PDB entry 1WGI | X-ray diffraction, 2.20 A resolution | chains A and B

== Chain A (and B) ==
Molecule: Inorganic pyrophosphatase
Source organism: Saccharomyces cerevisiae
Notes: EC 3.6.1.1; chain B of this document is another copy of the same molecule, construct and numbering; everything in this record applies to it too
UniProt: P00817 (IPYR_YEAST); residue numbers follow UniProt; this construct covers 1-286
Sequence (286 residues; each row starts with the number of its first residue):
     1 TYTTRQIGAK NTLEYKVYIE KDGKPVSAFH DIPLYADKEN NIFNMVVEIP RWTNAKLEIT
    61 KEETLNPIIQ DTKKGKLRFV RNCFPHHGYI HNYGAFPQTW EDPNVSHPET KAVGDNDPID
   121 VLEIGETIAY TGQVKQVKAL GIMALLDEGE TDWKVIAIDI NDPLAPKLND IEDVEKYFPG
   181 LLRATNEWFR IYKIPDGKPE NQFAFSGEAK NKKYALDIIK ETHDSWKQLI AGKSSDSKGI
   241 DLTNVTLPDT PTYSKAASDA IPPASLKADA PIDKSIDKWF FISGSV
Not modelled in the structure: 284-286 (chain B: 235-237, 283-286)
Metal / ion sites: Mn2+ site 1: D115, D120, D152; Mn2+ site 2 near D120 (its only coordinating residue here)

== Interface between chain A and chain B ==
Pairs across the interface (31):
  R51(A) - D277(B)  hydrogen bond (side chain-backbone)
  W52(A) - N82(B)
  W52(A) - H87(B)
  W52(A) - D277(B)
  W52(A) - W279(B)
  N82(A) - W52(B)
  F84(A) - G180(B)
  F84(A) - A184(B)  hydrophobic
  P85(A) - P85(B)
  H87(A) - W52(B)
  H87(A) - H87(B)  hydrogen bond
  I90(A) - W279(B)
  E126(A) - D277(B)
  E126(A) - K278(B)
  T127(A) - D277(B)
  I128(A) - D277(B)  hydrogen bond (backbone-side chain)
  F178(A) - F281(B)  hydrophobic
  P179(A) - F281(B)
  G180(A) - F84(B)
  L181(A) - F84(B)  hydrophobic
  A184(A) - F84(B)  hydrophobic
  D277(A) - R51(B)  hydrogen bond (backbone-side chain)
  D277(A) - W52(B)
  D277(A) - E126(B)
  D277(A) - T127(B)
  D277(A) - I128(B)  hydrogen bond (side chain-backbone)
  K278(A) - E126(B)
  W279(A) - W52(B)
  W279(A) - I90(B)
  F281(A) - F178(B)  hydrophobic
  F281(A) - P179(B)
Interface residues without a listed pair, chain A (20 interface residues in all): Y177
Interface residues without a listed pair, chain B (20 interface residues in all): Y177, L181

== Overview ==
Chain A and chain B each contribute 20 residues to their interface; the contacts include 5 hydrogen bonds.
Among the polar pairs are R51(A)-D277(B), H87(A)-H87(B) and I128(A)-D277(B). The Mn2+ site 1 is built by
D115(A), D120(A) and D152(A).
Both chains are Inorganic pyrophosphatase (Saccharomyces cerevisiae). Entry 1WGI (Structure of inorganic
pyrophosphatase) was determined by X-ray diffraction (same publication as 1WGJ).
